PDB entry 7PRV | X-ray diffraction, 2.70 A resolution | chains B and D of the 5 polymer chains in the assembly

# Chain B
Name: Glucocorticoid receptor
Source organism: Homo sapiens
UniProt: P04150 (GCR_HUMAN); numbering as in UniProt (aligned over 385-777)
Chain sequence (393 residues; row label = number of the first residue in the row):
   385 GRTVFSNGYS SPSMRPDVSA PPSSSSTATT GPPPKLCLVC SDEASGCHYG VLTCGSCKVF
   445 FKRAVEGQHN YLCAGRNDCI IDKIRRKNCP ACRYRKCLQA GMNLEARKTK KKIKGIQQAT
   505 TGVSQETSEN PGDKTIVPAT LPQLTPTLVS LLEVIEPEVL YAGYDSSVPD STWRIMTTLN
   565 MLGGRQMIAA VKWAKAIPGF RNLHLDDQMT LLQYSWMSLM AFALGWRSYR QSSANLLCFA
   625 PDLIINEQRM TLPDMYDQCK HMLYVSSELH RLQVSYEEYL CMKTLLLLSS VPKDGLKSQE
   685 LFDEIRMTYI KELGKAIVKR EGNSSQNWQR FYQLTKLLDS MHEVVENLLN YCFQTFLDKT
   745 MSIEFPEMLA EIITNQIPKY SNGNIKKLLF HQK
Not modelled in the structure: 385-417, 489-526, 777
Sequence notes: engineered mutation Ala404 (Ser in P04150), Asp517 (Asn in P04150), Met571 (Val in P04150), Ser602 (Phe in P04150), Asp638 (Cys in P04150)
Metal / ion sites: Zn2+ site 1: Cys421, Cys424, Cys438, Cys441; Zn2+ site 2: Cys457, Cys463, Cys473, Cys476
Ligand contacts: Fluticasone furoate (GW6; (6alpha,11alpha,14beta,16alpha,17alpha)-6,9-difluoro-17-{[(fluoromethyl)sulfanyl]carbonyl}-11-hydroxy-16-methyl-3-oxoan drosta-1,4-dien-17-yl furan-2-carboxylate): Ile559, Met560, Leu563, Asn564, Leu566, Gly567, Gln570, Met601, Met604, Ala605, Leu608, Arg611, Phe623, Ile629, Met639, Gln642, Cys643, Met646, Leu732, Tyr735, Cys736, Thr739, Ile747, Phe749
From the paper describing this entry:
  - binding site for Fluticasone furoate: Asn564, Arg611, Met639, Gln642
  - mutagenesis - A458T, R614A, Y640S, D641K, K720D: decreased signaling
  - disease-associated variants - D641V: decreased signaling (citing earlier work)

# Chain D
Molecule: 23-nt DNA strand
Sequence (23 nucleotides; row label = number of the first residue in the row):
     1 TACAGAACAT TTTGTCCGTC GAC
Not modelled in the structure: 23

# Interface between chain B and chain D
Residue-residue contacts (12; chain B residue first):
  Gly439(B) - DT15(D)  base contact
  Ser440(B) - DG14(D)  sugar contact
  Ser440(B) - DT15(D)  phosphate contact
  Val443(B) - DG14(D)  base contact
  Val443(B) - DT15(D)  base contact
  Arg447(B) - DT13(D)  base contact
  Arg447(B) - DG14(D)  hydrogen bond to the base
  Arg470(B) - DG14(D)  salt bridge to the phosphate
  Lys471(B) - DT13(D)  phosphate contact
  Lys471(B) - DG14(D)  phosphate contact
  Pro474(B) - DT13(D)  phosphate contact
  Arg477(B) - DG14(D)  salt bridge to the phosphate
Other interface residues (no listed pair), chain B (11 interface residues in all): Lys442, Phe444, Tyr455
Other interface residues (no listed pair), chain D (4 interface residues in all): DC16

# In short
11 residues of chain B face 4 of chain D across their interface, with 1 hydrogen bond and 2 salt bridges.
Polar contacts include Arg447(B)-DG14(D), Arg470(B)-DG14(D) and Arg477(B)-DG14(D). The paper reports a binding
site for Fluticasone furoate at Asn564(B), Arg611(B) and Met639(B) among others; A458T, R614A and Y640S of
chain B, among others, reduce signaling; 6 substitutions were tested in all.
Chain B is Glucocorticoid receptor (Homo sapiens) and chain D is a 23-nt DNA strand; the structure, The
glucocorticoid receptor in complex with fluticasone furoate, a PGC1a coactivator fragment and sgk 23bp, was
determined by X-ray diffraction together with 7PRW and 7PRX from the same study.
